PDB entry 4QLR | X-ray diffraction, 1.70 A resolution | chain A

== Chain A ==
Name: Llama nanobody n02 VH domain
From: Lama glama
Notes: antibody fragment or engineered binder
Sequence (130 residues; row label = number of the first residue in the row):
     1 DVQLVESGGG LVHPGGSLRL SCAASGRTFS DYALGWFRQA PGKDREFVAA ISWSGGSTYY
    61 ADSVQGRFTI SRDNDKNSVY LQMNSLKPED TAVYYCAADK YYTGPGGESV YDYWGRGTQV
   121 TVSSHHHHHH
Cystine bridges: Cys22-Cys96

== In short ==
Chain A is Llama nanobody n02 VH domain (Lama glama); the structure, Llama nanobody n02 raised against EAEC
T6SS TssM, was determined by X-ray diffraction, deposited together with 4QGY.
